Entry 8DA6 (X-ray diffraction, 1.50 A resolution); this record covers chains A and B.

Chain A:
Protein: Immunoglobulin G-binding protein A
From: Staphylococcus aureus
Reference sequence: P38507 (SPA_STAAU); residues 2-58 here correspond to UniProt positions 213-269 (UniProt number = residue number + 211)
Sequence (67 residues; each row starts with the number of its first residue; numbering starts at 0):
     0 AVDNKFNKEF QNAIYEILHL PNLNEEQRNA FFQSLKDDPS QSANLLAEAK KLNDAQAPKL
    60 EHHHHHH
Not modelled in the structure: 0-2, 59-66
Differences from the reference sequence: expression tag (0-1, 59-66); engineered mutation F9 (Gln220 in P38507), I13 (Phe224 in P38507), A29 (Gly240 in P38507), F31 (Ile242 in P38507)
Modified / non-standard residues: K35 (N-dimethyl-lysine; MLY)

Chain B:
Protein: Affibody LL1.FIIM
From: synthetic construct
Notes: antibody fragment or engineered binder
Sequence (67 residues; each row starts with the number of its first residue; numbering starts at 0):
     0 AVDNKFNKEF SVAGREIITL PNLNDPQKKA FIMSLWDDPS QSANLLAEAK KLNDAQAPKL
    60 EHHHHHH
Not modelled in the structure: 0-1, 59-66
Modified / non-standard residues: K27 (N-dimethyl-lysine; MLY); K28 (N-dimethyl-lysine; MLY); K58 (N-dimethyl-lysine; MLY)

Chain A / chain B interface:
Contacting residue pairs (35; chain A residue first):
  K4(A) - D36(B)  salt bridge
  F5(A) - M32(B)  hydrophobic
  F5(A) - D36(B)
  F9(A) - W35(B)
  Q10(A) - K28(B)
  Q10(A) - M32(B)
  I13(A) - F9(B)  hydrophobic
  I13(A) - I31(B)  hydrophobic
  I13(A) - W35(B)
  Y14(A) - I17(B)
  Y14(A) - K27(B)
  Y14(A) - K28(B)
  L17(A) - S10(B)
  L17(A) - G13(B)
  L17(A) - R14(B)  hydrogen bond (backbone-side chain)
  L17(A) - I31(B)  hydrophobic
  H18(A) - R14(B)
  H18(A) - I17(B)
  E24(A) - V11(B)
  R27(A) - R14(B)
  N28(A) - F5(B)
  N28(A) - K7(B)
  N28(A) - S10(B)  hydrogen bond
  F31(A) - F5(B)  hydrophobic
  F31(A) - F9(B)  hydrophobic
  F31(A) - S10(B)
  F31(A) - W35(B)
  Q32(A) - N3(B)  hydrogen bond (side chain-backbone)
  Q32(A) - K4(B)
  Q32(A) - F5(B)  hydrogen bond (side chain-backbone)
  K35(A) - N3(B)
  K35(A) - K4(B)
  K35(A) - F5(B)
  K35(A) - W35(B)
  D36(A) - N3(B)  hydrogen bond (backbone-side chain)
Also at the interface, not in a pair above, chain A (18 interface residues in all): E15, L19, L34
Also at the interface, not in a pair above, chain B (18 interface residues in all): D2, D24

Summary:
Chain A and chain B each contribute 18 residues to their interface, with 5 hydrogen bonds and 1 salt bridge.
Polar pairs include K4(A)-D36(B), L17(A)-R14(B) and N28(A)-S10(B).
Chain A is Immunoglobulin G-binding protein A (Staphylococcus aureus) and chain B is Affibody LL1.FIIM
(synthetic construct); the structure, Coevolved affibody-Z domain pair LL1.c5, was determined by X-ray
diffraction, deposited together with 8DA3, 8DA4, 8DA5, 8DA7, 8DA8, 8DA9 and 3 further entries.
